8VR8 - chains d and A of the 31 polymer chains in the assembly; structure by electron microscopy, 3.25 A resolution.

# Chain d
Name: 50S ribosomal protein L34
Source organism: Mycolicibacterium smegmatis MC2 155
UniProtKB: A0R7K0 (RL34_MYCS2); residues 1-47 here = UniProt positions 1-47
Chain sequence (47 residues; row label = number of the first residue in the row):
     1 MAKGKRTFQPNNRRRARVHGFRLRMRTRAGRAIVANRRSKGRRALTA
Not modelled in the structure: 1

# Chain A
Molecule: 23S ribosomal RNA
Source organism: Mycolicibacterium smegmatis MC2 155
Sequence (3120 nucleotides; each row starts with the number of its first residue):
     1 UAAGUGUUUAAGGGCGCAUGGUGGAUGCCUUGGCACUGGGAGCCGAUGAA
    51 GGACGUAGGAGGCUGCGAUAAGCCUCGGGGAGCUGUCAACCGAGCGUUGA
   101 UCCGAGGAUGUCCGAAUGGGGAAACCCGGCACGAGUGAUGUCGUGUCACC
   151 AGGCGCUGAAUAUAUAGGCGUCUGGGGGGAACGCGGGGAAGUGAAACAUC
   201 UCAGUACCCGUAGGAAGAGAAAACAAAAUGUGAUUCCGUGAGUAGUGGCG
   251 AGCGAAAGCGGAGGAUGGCUAAACCGUAUGCAUGUGAUACCGGGUAGGGG
   301 UUGUGUGUGCGGGGUUGUGGGACCUAUCUUUCCGGCUCUACCUGGCUGGA
   351 GGGCAGUGAGAAAAUGUUGUGGUUAGCGGAAAUGGCUUGGGAUGGCCUGC
   401 CGUAGACGGUGAGAGCCCGGUACGUGAAAACCCGACGUCUGUCUUGAUGG
   451 UGUUCCCGAGUAGCAGCGGGCCCGUGGAAUCUGCUGUGAAUCUGCCGGGA
   501 CCACCCGGUAAGCCUGAAUACUUCCCAGUGACCGAUAGCGGAUUAGUACC
   551 GUGAGGGAAUGGUGAAAAGUACCCCGGGAGGGGAGUGAAAGAGUACCUGA
   601 AACCGUGCGCUUACAAUCCGUCAGAGCCCUCGACGUGUCGUGGGGUGAUG
   651 GCGUGCCUUUUGAAGAAUGAGCCUGCGAGUCAGGGACAUGUCGCGAGGUU
   701 AACCCGGGUGGGGUAGCCGCAGCGAAAGCGAGUCUGAAUAGGGCGUAUCC
   751 ACACAAGAGUGUGUGGUGUAGUGGUGUGUUCUGGACCCGAAGCGGAGUGA
   801 UCUACCCAUGGCCAGGGUGAAGCGCGGGUAAGACCGCGUGGAGGCCCGAA
   851 CCCACUUAGGUUGAAGACUGAGGGGAUGAGCUGUGGGUAGGGGUGAAAGG
   901 CCAAUCAAACUCCGUGAUAGCUGGUUCUCCCCGAAAUGCAUUUAGGUGCA
   951 GCGUCGCAUGUUUCUUGCCGGAGGUAGAGCUACUGGAUGGCCGAUGGGCC
  1001 CCACAGGGUUACUGACGUCAGCCAAACUCCGAAUGCCGGUAAGUCCAAGA
  1051 GUGCGGCAGUGAGACGGCGGGGGAUAAGCUCCGUGCGUCGAGAGGGAAAC
  1101 AGCCCAGAUCGCCGGCUAAGGCCCCUAAGCGUGUGCUAAGUGGAAAAGGA
  1151 UGUGCAGUCGCGAAGACAACCAGGAGGUUGGCUUAGAAGCAGCCACCCUU
  1201 GAAAGAGUGCGUAAUAGCUCACUGGUCAAGUGAUUGUGCGCCGAUAAUGU
  1251 AGCGGGGCUCAAGCACACCGCCGAAGCCGCGGCAGCCAACGUGUUGGCUG
  1301 GGUAGGGGAGCGUCCUGCAUCCGGUGAAGCCGCCGAGUGAUCGAGUGGUG
  1351 GAGGGUGUGGGAGUGAGAAUGCAGGCAUGAGUAGCGAUUAGGCAAGUGAG
  1401 AACCUUGCCCGCCGAAAGACCAAGGGUUCCUGGGCCAGGCCAGUCCGCCC
  1451 AGGGUGAGUCGGGACCUAAGGCGAGGCCGACAGGCGUAGUCGAUGGACAA
  1501 CGGGUUGAUAUUCCCGUACCCGUGUAUGUGCGUCCAUGAUGAAUCAGCGG
  1551 UACUAACCAUCCAAAACCACCGUGACCGCACCUUUCGGGGUGUGGCGUUG
  1601 GUGGGGCUGCAUGGGACCUUCGUUGGUAGUAGUCAAGCGAUGGGGUGACG
  1651 CAGGAAGGUAGCCGUACCGGUCAGUGGUAAUACCGGGGUAAGCCUGUAGG
  1701 GAGUCAGAUAGGUAAAUCCGUCUGGCAUAUAUCCUGAGAGGUGAUGCAUA
  1751 GCCGAGUGAGGCGAAUUCGGUGAUCCUAUGCUGCCGAGAAAAGCCUCUAG
  1801 CGAGGACAUACACGGCCCGUACCCCAAACCAACACAGGUGGUCAGGUAGA
  1851 GAAUACUAAGGCGUACGAGUGAACUAUGGUUAAGGAACUCGGCAAAAUGC
  1901 CCCCGUAACUUCGGGAGAAGGGGGACCCACAUGGCGUGUAAGCCUUUACG
  1951 GCCCAAGCGUGAGUGGGUGGCACAAACCAGUGAGAAGCGACUGUUUACUA
  2001 AAAACACAGGUCCGUGCGAAGUCGCAAGACGAUGUAUACGGACUGACGCC
  2051 UGCCCGGUGCUGGAAGGUUAAGAGGACCCGUUAACUCCCUUUGGGGGUGA
  2101 AGCGGAGAAUUUAAGCCCCAGUAAACGGCGGUGGUAACUAUAACCAUCCU
  2151 AAGGUAGCGAAAUUCCUUGUCGGGUAAGUUCCGACCUGCACGAAUGGCGU
  2201 AACGACUUCUCAACUGUCUCAACCAUAGACUCGGCGAAAUUGCACUACGA
  2251 GUAAAGAUGCUCGUUACGCGCGGCAGGACGAAAAGACCCCGGGACCUUCA
  2301 CUACAACUUGGUAUUGGUGCUCGAUACGGUUUGUGUAGGAUAGGUGGGAG
  2351 ACUGUGAAGCUCACACGCCAGUGUGGGUGGAGUCGUUGUUGAAAUACCAC
  2401 UCUGAUCGUAUUGGGCCUCUAACCUCGGACCGUAUAUCCGGUUCAGGGAC
  2451 AGUGCCUGGUGGGUAGUUUAACUGGGGCGGUUGCCUCCUAAAAUGUAACG
  2501 GAGGCGCCCAAAGGUUCCCUCAACCUGGACGGCAAUCAGGUGUUGAGUGU
  2551 AAGUGCACAAGGGAGCUUGACUGCGAGACGGACAUGUCGAGCAGGGACGA
  2601 AAGUCGGGACUAGUGAUCCGGCACCUCUGAGUGGAAGGGGUGUCGCUCAA
  2651 CGGAUAAAAGGUACCCCGGGGAUAACAGGCUGAUCUUCCCCAAGAGUCCA
  2701 UAUCGACGGGAUGGUUUGGCACCUCGAUGUCGGCUCGUCGCAUCCUGGGG
  2751 CUGGAGCAGGUCCCAAGGGUUGGGCUGUUCGCCCAUUAAAGCGGCACGCG
  2801 AGCUGGGUUUAGAACGUCGUGAGACAGUUCGGUCUCUAUCCGCCGCGCGC
  2851 GUCAGAAGCUUGAGGAAACCUGUCCCUAGUACGAGAGGACCGGGACGGAC
  2901 GAACCUCUGGUAUACCAGUUGUCCCACCAGGGGCACGGCUGGAUAGCCAC
  2951 GUUCGGACAGGAUAACCGCUGAAAGCAUCUAAGCGGGAAACCUCUUCCAA
  3001 GACCAGGCUUCUCACCCUCUAGGAGGGAUAAGGCCCCCCGCAGACCACGG
  3051 GAUUGAUAGACCAGACCUGGAAGCCUAGUAAUAGGUGCAGGGAACUGGCA
  3101 CUAACCGGCCGAAAACUUAC
Not modelled in the structure: 1, 1546-1619, 2056-2150
Ligand contacts: chloramphenicol (CLM): G2285, A2286, A2675, C2676, A2727, U2728, G2729, U2730

# Chain d / chain A interface
Contacting residue pairs (73):
  Ala2(d) - U869(A)  phosphate contact
  Ala2(d) - G1837(A)  hydrogen bond to the sugar
  Ala2(d) - G1838(A)  sugar contact
  Lys3(d) - U803(A)  salt bridge to the phosphate
  Lys3(d) - C868(A)  phosphate contact
  Gly4(d) - G1837(A)  hydrogen bond to the base
  Gly4(d) - G1838(A)  sugar contact
  Lys5(d) - C802(A)  phosphate contact
  Lys5(d) - U803(A)  salt bridge to the phosphate
  Arg6(d) - C802(A)  sugar contact
  Arg6(d) - C1830(A)  sugar contact
  Arg6(d) - A1831(A)  sugar contact
  Thr7(d) - U801(A)  hydrogen bond to the sugar
  Thr7(d) - C802(A)  sugar contact
  Thr7(d) - A903(A)  base contact
  Phe8(d) - U552(A)  sugar contact
  Phe8(d) - U801(A)  sugar contact
  Phe8(d) - C1830(A)  hydrogen bond to the sugar
  Phe8(d) - A1831(A)  phosphate contact
  Gln9(d) - U801(A)  hydrogen bond to the sugar
  Gln9(d) - C1830(A)  hydrogen bond to the sugar
  Pro10(d) - G1424(A)  sugar contact
  Pro10(d) - C1830(A)  sugar contact
  Asn11(d) - U801(A)  base contact
  Asn11(d) - G885(A)  hydrogen bond to the phosphate
  Asn11(d) - G1424(A)  phosphate contact
  Asn12(d) - G1424(A)  hydrogen bond to the phosphate
  Asn12(d) - G1425(A)  hydrogen bond to the phosphate
  Arg13(d) - G885(A)  phosphate contact
  Arg14(d) - U801(A)  salt bridge to the phosphate
  Arg14(d) - G885(A)  salt bridge to the phosphate
  Arg14(d) - G886(A)  phosphate contact
  Arg15(d) - U552(A)  sugar contact
  Arg15(d) - G553(A)  salt bridge to the phosphate
  Arg15(d) - U801(A)  base contact
  Ala16(d) - A122(A)  sugar contact
  Arg17(d) - A122(A)  salt bridge to the phosphate
  Arg17(d) - G886(A)  salt bridge to the phosphate
  Val18(d) - G799(A)  phosphate contact
  His19(d) - U552(A)  hydrogen bond to the base
  His19(d) - G553(A)  sugar contact
  His19(d) - G799(A)  salt bridge to the phosphate
  Phe21(d) - A123(A)  stacking on the base
  Arg22(d) - G121(A)  hydrogen bond to the base
  Arg22(d) - A122(A)  salt bridge to the phosphate
  Arg22(d) - A123(A)  hydrogen bond to the phosphate
  Arg24(d) - G553(A)  sugar contact
  Arg24(d) - U798(A)  hydrogen bond to the phosphate
  Arg24(d) - G799(A)  salt bridge to the phosphate
  Arg28(d) - C209(A)  salt bridge to the phosphate
  Arg28(d) - G210(A)  salt bridge to the phosphate
  Arg28(d) - A1482(A)  hydrogen bond to the phosphate
  Arg28(d) - G1483(A)  salt bridge to the phosphate
  Ala29(d) - G797(A)  phosphate contact
  Ile33(d) - G797(A)  sugar contact
  Ile33(d) - U798(A)  sugar contact
  Ala35(d) - G179(A)  phosphate contact
  Asn36(d) - G555(A)  phosphate contact
  Arg37(d) - A554(A)  salt bridge to the phosphate
  Arg37(d) - G555(A)  salt bridge to the phosphate
  Arg38(d) - A50(A)  hydrogen bond to the base
  Arg38(d) - G51(A)  hydrogen bond to the sugar
  Lys40(d) - G546(A)  base contact
  Lys40(d) - G556(A)  salt bridge to the phosphate
  Lys40(d) - G557(A)  base contact
  Gly41(d) - G546(A)  sugar contact
  Arg42(d) - G546(A)  sugar contact
  Arg42(d) - U547(A)  phosphate contact
  Arg42(d) - G555(A)  base contact
  Arg42(d) - G556(A)  hydrogen bond to the base
  Arg42(d) - G557(A)  hydrogen bond to the base
  Arg43(d) - A53(A)  salt bridge to the phosphate
  Arg43(d) - U547(A)  hydrogen bond to the phosphate
Interface residues without a listed pair, chain d (35 interface residues in all): Gly20, Met25, Arg26
Interface residues without a listed pair, chain A (47 interface residues in all): G114, A115, A800, C853, A854, A867, A904, A1423, G1471, C1472, G1492

# Summary
Chain d and chain A form an interface of 35 and 47 residues respectively; the contacts include 19 hydrogen
bonds, 17 salt bridges and 1 aromatic stacking contact. Polar pairs include Gly4(d)-G1837(A), His19(d)-U552(A)
and Arg22(d)-G121(A). Bound to chain A: chloramphenicol.
Chain d is 50S ribosomal protein L34 and chain A is 23S ribosomal RNA, both from Mycolicibacterium smegmatis
MC2 155; the structure, Structure of Mycobacterium smegmatis 50S ribosomal subunit bound to HflX and
chloramphenicol:50S-HflX-B-Clm, was determined by electron microscopy (same publication as 8VIO, 8VK0, 8VK7,
8VKI, 8VKW, 8VPK, 8VR4 and 8VRL).
